1I6M - chain A; structure by X-ray diffraction, 1.72 A resolution.

# Chain A
Name: Tryptophanyl-tRNA synthetase
Organism: Geobacillus stearothermophilus
Notes: EC 6.1.1.2
Reference sequence: P00953 (SYW_BACST); residue numbers follow UniProt; this construct covers 1-328
Sequence (328 residues; each row starts with the number of its first residue):
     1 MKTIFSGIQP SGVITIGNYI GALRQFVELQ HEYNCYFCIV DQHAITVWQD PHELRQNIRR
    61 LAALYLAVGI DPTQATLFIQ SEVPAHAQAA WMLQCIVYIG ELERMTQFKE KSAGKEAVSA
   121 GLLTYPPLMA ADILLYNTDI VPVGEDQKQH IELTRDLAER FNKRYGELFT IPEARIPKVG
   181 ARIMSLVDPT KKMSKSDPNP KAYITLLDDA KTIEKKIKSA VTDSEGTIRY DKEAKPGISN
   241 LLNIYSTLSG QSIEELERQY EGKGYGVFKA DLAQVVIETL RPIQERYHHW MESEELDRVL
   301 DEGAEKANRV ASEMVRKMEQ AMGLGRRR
Disordered / not traced: 327-328
Curated features (UniProtKB/Swiss-Prot):
  - motif: P10 to N18 ('HIGH' region), K192 to S196 ('KMSKS' region)
  - binding site (ATP): Q9 to S11, G17, N18, G144 to D146, I183, K192 to S196
  - binding site (L-tryptophan): D132

# Summary
Curated annotation (UniProt) lists 14 ATP-binding residues and L-tryptophan-binding residue D132.
Chain A is Tryptophanyl-tRNA synthetase (Geobacillus stearothermophilus); the structure, 1.7 high resolution
experimental phases for tryptophanyl-tRNA synthetase complexed with tryptophanyl-5'AMP, was determined by
X-ray diffraction (same publication as 1I6K and 1I6L).
